PDB entry 6T4A | X-ray diffraction, 1.31 A resolution | chains H and I of the 3 polymer chains in the assembly

# Chain H
Molecule: Prothrombin
Organism: Homo sapiens
Notes: EC 3.4.21.5
Reference sequence: P00734 (THRB_HUMAN); the construct lacks a stretch of the UniProt sequence and is renumbered around it, so the offset changes along the chain: 16-36 = UniProt 364-384; 37-60 = UniProt 386-409; 61-77 = UniProt 419-435; 78-97 = UniProt 437-456; 7 more segments
Sequence (259 residues; each row starts with the number of its first residue; note: 3 numbers in that range are skipped by the numbering (no residue carries them; nothing is unmodelled there); a row labelled like 60A-60I holds insertion residues (60A, then the next letters in order)):
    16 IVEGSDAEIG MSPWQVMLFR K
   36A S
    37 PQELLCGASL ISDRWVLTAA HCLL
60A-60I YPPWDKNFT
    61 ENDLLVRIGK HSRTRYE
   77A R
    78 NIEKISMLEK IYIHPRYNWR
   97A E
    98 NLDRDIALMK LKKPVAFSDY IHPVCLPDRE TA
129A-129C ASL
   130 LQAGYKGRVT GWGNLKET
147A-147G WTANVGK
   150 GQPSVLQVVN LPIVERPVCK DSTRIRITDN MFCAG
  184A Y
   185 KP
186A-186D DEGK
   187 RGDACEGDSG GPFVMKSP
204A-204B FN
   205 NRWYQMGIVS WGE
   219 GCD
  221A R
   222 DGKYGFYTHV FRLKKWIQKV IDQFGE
Disordered / not traced: 147A-147G, 247
Swiss-Prot annotation at these positions:
  - region: Ala183 to Val200 (High affinity receptor-binding region which is also known as the TP508 peptide)
  - active site (Charge relay system): His57, Asp102, Ser195
  - glycosylation: Asn60G (N-linked (GlcNAc...) (complex) asparagine)
Disulfide bonds: Cys42-Cys58, Cys168-Cys182, Cys191-Cys220
Covalently attached groups: N-acetylglucosamine (NAG) linked to Asn60G
Metal / ion sites: Na+ site 1: Lys169, Thr172, Phe204A; Na+ site 2: Arg221A, Lys224
Residues lining bound ligands: D-Phe-Pro-p-aminopyridine (J5K; (2S)-1-[(2R)-2-azanyl-3-phenyl-propanoyl]-N-[(6-azanylpyridin-3-yl)methyl]pyrrolidine-2-carboxamide): His57, Tyr60A, Trp60D, Glu97A, Asn98, Leu99, Ile174, Asp189, Ala190, Cys191, Glu192, Ser195, Val213, Ser214, Trp215, Gly216, Glu217, Gly219, Cys220

# Chain I
Molecule: Hirudin variant-2
Reference sequence: P09945 (HIRV2_HIRME); residues 518-528 here correspond to UniProt positions 62-72 (UniProt number = residue number - 456)
Sequence (11 residues; numbered 518 to 528; the number before each row is that of its first residue):
   518 DFEEIPEEYL Q
Disordered / not traced: 528
Modified residues: Tyr526 (O-sulfo-L-tyrosine; TYS)
Swiss-Prot annotation at these positions:
  - region: Asp518 to Gln528 (Interaction with fibrinogen-binding exosite of thrombin)
  - modified residue: Tyr526 (Sulfotyrosine)

# How chain H and chain I interact
Contacting residue pairs - 19 pairs, chain H then chain I:
  Phe34(H) with Phe519(I), hydrophobic
  Gln38(H) with Phe519(I); Ile522(I)
  Leu40(H) with Phe519(I)
  Leu65(H) with Ile522(I), hydrophobic; Tyr526(I)
  Arg67(H) with Ile522(I)
  Arg73(H) with Phe519(I)
  Thr74(H) with Asp518(I); Phe519(I); Glu520(I), hydrogen bond (backbone-backbone)
  Arg75(H) with Glu520(I)
  Tyr76(H) with Glu520(I), hydrogen bond (backbone-side chain); Glu521(I); Pro523(I); Tyr526(I)
  Glu80(H) with Tyr526(I)
  Lys81(H) with Tyr526(I)
  Ile82(H) with Tyr526(I)
Other interface residues (no listed pair), chain H (14 interface residues in all): Met32, Glu39

# In short
14 residues of chain H and 7 residues of chain I are in contact; the contacts include 2 hydrogen bonds. Polar
pairs include Tyr76(H)-Glu520(I) and Thr74(H)-Glu520(I). Chain H binds D-Phe-Pro-p-aminopyridine.
N-acetylglucosamine is covalently linked to Asn60G(H). UniProt lists 3 active-site residues on chain H.
Here chain H is Prothrombin (Homo sapiens) and chain I is Hirudin variant-2. Entry 6T4A (Thrombin in Complex
with a D-Phe-Pro-p-aminopyridine derivative) was determined by X-ray diffraction together with 6HSX, 6T3Q and
6TDT from the same study.
